8QN8 - chains A and B of the 8 polymer chains in the assembly; structure by electron microscopy, 3.14 A resolution.

# Chain A (and B)
Protein: DNA-directed RNA polymerase subunit alpha
From: Mycolicibacterium smegmatis MC2 155
Notes: EC 2.7.7.6; chain B of this document is another copy of the same molecule, construct and numbering; everything in this record applies to it too
UniProtKB: A0QSL8 (RPOA_MYCS2); numbering as in UniProt (aligned over 1-350)
Sequence (350 residues; row label = number of the first residue in the row):
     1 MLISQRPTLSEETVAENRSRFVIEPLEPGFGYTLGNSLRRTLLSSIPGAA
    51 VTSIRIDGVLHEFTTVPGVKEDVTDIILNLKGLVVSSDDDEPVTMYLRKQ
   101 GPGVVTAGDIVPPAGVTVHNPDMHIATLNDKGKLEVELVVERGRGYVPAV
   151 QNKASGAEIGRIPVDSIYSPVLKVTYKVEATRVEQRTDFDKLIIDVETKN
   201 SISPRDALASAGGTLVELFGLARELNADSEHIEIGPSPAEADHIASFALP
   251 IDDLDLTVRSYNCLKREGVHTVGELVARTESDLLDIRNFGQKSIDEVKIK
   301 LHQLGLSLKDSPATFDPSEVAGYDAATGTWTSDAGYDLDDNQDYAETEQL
Disordered / not traced: 227-350 (chain B: 234-350)

# Interface between chain A and chain B
Pairs across the interface (86):
  Met1(A) - Glu141(B)  hydrogen bond (backbone-side chain)
  Met1(A) - Arg142(B)
  Leu2(A) - Arg142(B)
  Leu2(A) - Gly143(B)
  Leu2(A) - Arg144(B)
  Ile3(A) - Arg144(B)  hydrogen bond (backbone-side chain)
  Pro7(A) - Leu218(B)  hydrophobic
  Pro7(A) - Leu221(B)
  Leu9(A) - Leu221(B)  hydrophobic
  Leu9(A) - Leu225(B)  hydrophobic
  Phe21(A) - Leu225(B)  hydrophobic
  Glu27(A) - Ser44(B)
  Glu27(A) - Arg144(B)  salt bridge
  Gly29(A) - Arg40(B)
  Phe30(A) - Thr41(B)
  Phe30(A) - Leu215(B)  hydrophobic
  Phe30(A) - Leu218(B)  hydrophobic
  Thr33(A) - Asn36(B)
  Thr33(A) - Ser37(B)
  Thr33(A) - Arg40(B)
  Leu34(A) - Phe219(B)  hydrophobic
  Ser37(A) - Thr33(B)  hydrogen bond (side chain-backbone)
  Ser37(A) - Ser37(B)
  Leu38(A) - Phe219(B)  hydrophobic
  Arg40(A) - Gly29(B)  hydrogen bond (side chain-backbone)
  Arg40(A) - Tyr32(B)
  Arg40(A) - Thr33(B)  hydrogen bond
  Ser45(A) - Phe30(B)
  Ser45(A) - His231(B)
  Pro47(A) - Met1(B)  hydrophobic
  Pro47(A) - Ser229(B)
  Arg142(A) - Met1(B)
  Arg142(A) - Ser229(B)
  Gly143(A) - Met1(B)
  Arg144(A) - Met1(B)
  Arg144(A) - Ser4(B)
  Arg144(A) - Glu27(B)  salt bridge
  Arg144(A) - His231(B)
  Arg205(A) - Leu225(B)  hydrogen bond (side chain-backbone)
  Asp206(A) - Asn226(B)  hydrogen bond
  Asp206(A) - Asp228(B)
  Leu208(A) - Leu225(B)  hydrophobic
  Ala209(A) - Ala222(B)
  Ala209(A) - Asn226(B)
  Ala209(A) - Asp228(B)
  Ser210(A) - Asp228(B)  hydrogen bond (backbone-side chain)
  Ser210(A) - Ser229(B)  hydrogen bond (side chain-backbone)
  Ser210(A) - Glu230(B)
  Gly212(A) - Phe219(B)
  Gly213(A) - Arg223(B)
  Gly213(A) - Glu230(B)
  Thr214(A) - Glu230(B)
  Thr214(A) - His231(B)
  Leu215(A) - Thr33(B)
  Leu215(A) - Phe219(B)  hydrophobic
  Val216(A) - Val216(B)
  Val216(A) - Phe219(B)
  Val216(A) - Gly220(B)
  Glu217(A) - Arg223(B)  salt bridge
  Glu217(A) - Glu230(B)
  Glu217(A) - His231(B)
  Glu217(A) - Glu233(B)
  Leu218(A) - Leu26(B)  hydrophobic
  Leu218(A) - Phe30(B)  hydrophobic
  Leu218(A) - Leu34(B)  hydrophobic
  Phe219(A) - Leu34(B)  hydrophobic
  Phe219(A) - Leu215(B)  hydrophobic
  Phe219(A) - Val216(B)
  Phe219(A) - Phe219(B)  hydrophobic
  Gly220(A) - Val216(B)
  Leu221(A) - Pro7(B)
  Leu221(A) - Thr8(B)
  Leu221(A) - Leu9(B)
  Leu221(A) - Glu233(B)
  Ala222(A) - Leu9(B)  hydrophobic
  Ala222(A) - Leu208(B)
  Ala222(A) - Ala209(B)
  Ala222(A) - Gly212(B)
  Arg223(A) - Gly213(B)
  Arg223(A) - Val216(B)
  Leu225(A) - Leu9(B)  hydrophobic
  Leu225(A) - Arg205(B)
  Leu225(A) - Ala209(B)
  Asn226(A) - Arg205(B)
  Asn226(A) - Asp206(B)
  Asn226(A) - Ala209(B)
Interface residues without a listed pair, chain A (44 interface residues in all): Thr8, Ile23, Pro28, Thr41, Ser44, Ala207
Interface residues without a listed pair, chain B (48 interface residues in all): Leu2, Arg6, Leu38, Pro47, Asp90, Glu217

# In short
The interface between chain A and chain B involves 44 residues on one side and 48 on the other, with 9
hydrogen bonds and 3 salt bridges. Polar pairs include Glu27(A)-Arg144(B), Glu217(A)-Arg223(B) and
Met1(A)-Glu141(B).
Both chains are DNA-directed RNA polymerase subunit alpha (Mycolicibacterium smegmatis MC2 155). Entry 8QN8
(Mycobacterium smegmatis RNA polymerase in complex with HelD, SigA and RbpA in State II) was determined by
electron microscopy (same publication as 8Q3I, 8QTI, 8QU6, 8R2M, 8R3M, 8R6P and 8R6R).
